7APX - chains A and F of the 6 polymer chains in the assembly; structure by electron microscopy, 3.40 A resolution.

Chain A:
Molecule: THO complex subunit 2, Tho2
From: Saccharomyces cerevisiae (strain ATCC 204508 / S288c)
UniProtKB: P53552 (THO2_YEAST); the author numbering skips numbers that UniProt does not, so the offset changes along the chain: 1-1222 = UniProt 1-1222; 2626-3000 = UniProt 1223-1597
Sequence (1620 residues; each row starts with the number of its first residue; note: 1403 numbers in that range are skipped by the numbering (no residue carries them; nothing is unmodelled there); numbers below 1 keep their minus sign (Gly-3 is residue -3); X marks 19 residues of unknown identity (built as UNK)):
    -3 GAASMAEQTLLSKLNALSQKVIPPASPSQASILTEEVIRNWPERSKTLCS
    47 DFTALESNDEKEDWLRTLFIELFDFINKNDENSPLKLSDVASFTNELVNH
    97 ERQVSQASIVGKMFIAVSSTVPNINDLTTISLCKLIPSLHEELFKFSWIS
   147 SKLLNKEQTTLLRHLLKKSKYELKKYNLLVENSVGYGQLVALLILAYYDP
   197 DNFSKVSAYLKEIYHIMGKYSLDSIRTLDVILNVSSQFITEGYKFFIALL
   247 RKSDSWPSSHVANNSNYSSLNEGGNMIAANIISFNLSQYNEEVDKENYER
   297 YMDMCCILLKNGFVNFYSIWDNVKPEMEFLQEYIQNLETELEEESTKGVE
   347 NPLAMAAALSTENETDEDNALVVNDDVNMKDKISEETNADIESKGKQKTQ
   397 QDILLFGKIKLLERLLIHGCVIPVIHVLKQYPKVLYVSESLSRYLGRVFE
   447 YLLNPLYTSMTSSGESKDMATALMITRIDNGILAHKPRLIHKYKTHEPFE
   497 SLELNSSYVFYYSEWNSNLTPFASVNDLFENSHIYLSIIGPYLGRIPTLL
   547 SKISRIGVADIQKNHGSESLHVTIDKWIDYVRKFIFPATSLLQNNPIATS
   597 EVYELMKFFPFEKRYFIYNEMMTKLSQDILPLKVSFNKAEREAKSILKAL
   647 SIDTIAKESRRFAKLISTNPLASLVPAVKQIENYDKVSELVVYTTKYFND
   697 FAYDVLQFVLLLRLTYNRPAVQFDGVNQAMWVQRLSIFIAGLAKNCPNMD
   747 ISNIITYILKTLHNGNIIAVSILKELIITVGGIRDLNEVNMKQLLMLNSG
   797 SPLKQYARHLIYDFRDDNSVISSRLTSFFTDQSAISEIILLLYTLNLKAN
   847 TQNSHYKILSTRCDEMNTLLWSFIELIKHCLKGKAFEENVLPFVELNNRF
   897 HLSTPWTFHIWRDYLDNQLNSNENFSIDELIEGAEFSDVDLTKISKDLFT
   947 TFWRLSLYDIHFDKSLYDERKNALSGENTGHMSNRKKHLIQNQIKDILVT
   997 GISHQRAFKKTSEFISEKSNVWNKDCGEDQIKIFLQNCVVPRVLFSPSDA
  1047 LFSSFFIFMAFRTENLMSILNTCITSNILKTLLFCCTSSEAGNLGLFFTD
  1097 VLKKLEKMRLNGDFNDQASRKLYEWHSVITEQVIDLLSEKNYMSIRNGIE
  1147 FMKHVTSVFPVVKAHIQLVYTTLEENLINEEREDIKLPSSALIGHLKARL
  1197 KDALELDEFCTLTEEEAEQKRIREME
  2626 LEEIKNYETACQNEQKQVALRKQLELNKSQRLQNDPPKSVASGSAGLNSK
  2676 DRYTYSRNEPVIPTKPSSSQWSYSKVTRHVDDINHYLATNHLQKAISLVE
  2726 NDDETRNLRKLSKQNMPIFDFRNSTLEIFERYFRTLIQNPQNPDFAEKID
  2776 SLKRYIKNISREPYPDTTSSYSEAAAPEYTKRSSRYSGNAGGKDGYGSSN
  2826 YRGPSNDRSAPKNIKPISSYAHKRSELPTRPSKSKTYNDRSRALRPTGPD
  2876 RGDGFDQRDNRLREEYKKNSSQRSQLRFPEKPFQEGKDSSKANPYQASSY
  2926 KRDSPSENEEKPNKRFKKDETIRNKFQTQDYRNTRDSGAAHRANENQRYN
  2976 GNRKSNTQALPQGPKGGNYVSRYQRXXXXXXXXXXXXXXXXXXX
Unresolved in the structure: -3 to 11, 73-84, 357-393, 972-982, 1019-1023, 2626-3000
Sequence notes: expression tag (-3 to 0)

Chain F:
Molecule: ATP-dependent RNA helicase SUB2
From: Saccharomyces cerevisiae (strain ATCC 204508 / S288c)
Notes: EC 3.6.4.13
UniProtKB: Q07478 (SUB2_YEAST); numbering as in UniProt (aligned over 48-446)
Sequence (400 residues; each row starts with the number of its first residue):
    47 GAASDKKGSYVGIHSTGFKDFLLKPELSRAIIDCGFEHPSEVQQHTIPQS
    97 IHGTDVLCQAKSGLGKTAVFVLSTLQQLDPVPGEVAVVVICNARELAYQI
   147 RNEYLRFSKYMPDVKTAVFYGGTPISKDAELLKNKDTAPHIVVATPGRLK
   197 ALVREKYIDLSHVKNFVIDECDKVLEELDMRRDVQEIFRATPRDKQVMMF
   247 SATLSQEIRPICRRFLQNPLEIFVDDEAKLTLHGLQQYYIKLEEREKNRK
   297 LAQLLDDLEFNQVIIFVKSTTRANELTKLLNASNFPAITVHGHMKQEERI
   347 ARYKAFKDFEKRICVSTDVFGRGIDIERINLAINYDLTNEADQYLHRVGR
   397 AGRFGTKGLAISFVSSKEDEEVLAKIQERFDVKIAEFPEEGIDPSTYLNN
Unresolved in the structure: 47-61, 255-262, 266-279, 445-446
Sequence notes: expression tag (47); conflict Ser50 (Gly in Q07478)
Swiss-Prot annotation at these positions:
  - motif: Thr62 to Gln90 (Q motif), Asp215 to Asp218 (DECD box)
  - binding site (ATP): Ala106 to Thr113
  - modified residue: Thr169 (Phosphothreonine)
  - mutagenesis: Glu83 (E83G: In SUB2-1; no growth at 16 and 37 degrees Celsius; when associated with G-22; M-142 and T-146), Lys112 (K112N: Lethal), Gln122 (Q122R: In SUB2-201; no growth at 37 degrees Celsius; when associated with G-173 and F-403), Val135 (No growth at 37 degrees Celsius; when associated with G-8), Leu142 (L142M: In SUB2-1; no growth at 16 and 37 degrees Celsius; when associated with G-22; G-83 and T-146), Ile146 (I146T: In SUB2-1; no growth at 16 and 37 degrees Celsius; when associated with G-22; G-83 and M-142), Lys173 (K173G: In SUB2-201; no growth at 37 degrees Celsius; when associated with R-122 and F-403), Asp174 (D174G: In SUB2-100; no growth at 37 degrees Celsius), Asp215 (D215E: Lethal), Cys217 (C217A: Lethal), Ser247 (S247L: Lethal), Gln308 (Q308R: In SUB2-5; no growth at 16 degrees Celsius), 1 further mutagenesis entry in UniProt

How chain A and chain F interact:
Pairs across the interface (24; chain A residue first):
  Glu346(A) with Ala298(F); Gln299(F); Asp302(F)
  Ala350(A) with Leu325(F); Ser329(F)
  Ala352(A) with Asn294(F)
  Ala354(A) with Asn294(F), hydrogen bond (backbone-side chain)
  Leu355(A) with Arg291(F)
  Ser356(A) with Glu321(F)
  Lys644(A) with Asp302(F); Asp303(F); Leu304(F), hydrogen bond (side chain-backbone); Glu305(F), salt bridge; Arg358(F), hydrogen bond (backbone-side chain)
  Ala645(A) with Arg358(F)
  Leu646(A) with Arg358(F), hydrogen bond (backbone-side chain)
  Ser647(A) with Glu356(F), hydrogen bond (side chain-backbone)
  Ile648(A) with Phe355(F)
  Asp649(A) with Glu356(F); Lys357(F)
  Gln676(A) with Glu305(F), hydrogen bond
  Tyr680(A) with Glu305(F), hydrogen bond (side chain-backbone); Phe306(F); Asn307(F)
Other interface residues (no listed pair), chain A (18 interface residues in all): Leu349, Ala353, Lys682, Leu686
Other interface residues (no listed pair), chain F (19 interface residues in all): Asp354, Asn376

In short:
The interface between chain A and chain F involves 18 residues on one side and 19 on the other, with 7
hydrogen bonds and 1 salt bridge. Polar pairs include Lys644(A)-Glu305(F), Ala354(A)-Asn294(F) and
Lys644(A)-Leu304(F).
Chain A is THO complex subunit 2, Tho2 and chain F is ATP-dependent RNA helicase SUB2, both from Saccharomyces
cerevisiae (strain ATCC 204508 / S288c); the structure, yeast THO-Sub2 complex, was determined by electron
microscopy, deposited together with 7AQO.
